1JXO - chain A; structure by X-ray diffraction, 2.30 A resolution.

[Chain A]
Protein: postsynaptic density protein
Organism: Rattus norvegicus
Notes: fragment: sh3-hook-gk
Reference sequence: P31016 (DLG4_RAT); numbering as in UniProt (aligned over 430-724)
Chain sequence (301 residues; numbered 424 to 724; the number before each row is that of its first residue):
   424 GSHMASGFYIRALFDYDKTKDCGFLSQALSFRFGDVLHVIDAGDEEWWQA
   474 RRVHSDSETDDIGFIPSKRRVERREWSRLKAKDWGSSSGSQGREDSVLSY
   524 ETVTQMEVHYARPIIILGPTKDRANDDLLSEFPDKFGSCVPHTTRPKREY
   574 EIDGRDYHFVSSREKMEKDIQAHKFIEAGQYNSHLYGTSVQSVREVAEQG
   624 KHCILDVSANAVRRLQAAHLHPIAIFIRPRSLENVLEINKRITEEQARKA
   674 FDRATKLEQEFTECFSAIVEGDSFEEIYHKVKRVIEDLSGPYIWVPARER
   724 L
Not modelled in the structure: 424-429, 477-484, 509-519, 569-577, 604-605, 721-724
Construct notes: cloning artifact (424-429)
Reported in the primary citation:
  - conformationally variable residues (helix shift): K491 to G508
  - contacts within the chain: R434-F688 (hydrogen bond)

[Overview]
The paper reports conformational variability at K491; contacts within the chain involving R434 and F688.
Chain A is postsynaptic density protein (Rattus norvegicus); the structure, Crystal Structure of the
SH3-HOOK-GK Fragment of PSD-95, was determined by X-ray diffraction (same publication as 1JXM).
